8XKL - chains P and p of the 8 polymer chains in the assembly; structure by electron microscopy, 2.84 A resolution.

[Chain P]
Protein: Acpii-6
Source organism: Chroomonas placoidea
Sequence (220 residues; each row starts with the number of its first residue):
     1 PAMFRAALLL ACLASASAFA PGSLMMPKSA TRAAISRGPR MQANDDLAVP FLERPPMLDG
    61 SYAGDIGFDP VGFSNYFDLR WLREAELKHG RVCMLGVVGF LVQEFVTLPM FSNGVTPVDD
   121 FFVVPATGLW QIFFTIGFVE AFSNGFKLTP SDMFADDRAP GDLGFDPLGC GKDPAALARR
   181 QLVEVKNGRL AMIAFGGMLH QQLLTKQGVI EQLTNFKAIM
Unresolved in the structure: 1-46, 220
Ion coordination: chlorophyll a Mg (4 sites), coordinated by Ala48, Glu86, Glu140, Glu184; Chlorophyll c2 Mg near Asn187 (its only coordinating residue here)
Ligand contacts:
  - 8CT ((6'R,11cis,11'cis,13cis,15cis)-4',5'-didehydro-5',6'-dihydro-beta,beta-carotene): Phe68, Val118, Phe121, Phe122, Ile193, Phe195, Gly196, Leu199, His200
  - chlorophyll a (CLA), molecule 1: Leu47, Ala48, Val49, Pro50, Phe51, Ile66, Phe68
  - chlorophyll a (CLA), molecule 2: Leu58, Tyr62, Ala63, Gly64, Asp65, Ile66, Gly67, Phe68, Asp69, Phe73, Ser74, Leu79, Leu82, Arg83, Ala85, Glu86, His89, Arg189, Met192, Ile193
  - chlorophyll a (CLA), molecule 3: Phe73, Phe77, Trp81, Leu82, Ala85, His89
  - chlorophyll a (CLA), molecule 4: Phe77, Trp81, Leu148, Thr149, Pro150
  - chlorophyll a (CLA), molecule 5: Trp81, Glu84, Ala85, Lys88, His89, Phe133, Ile136, Gly137, Glu140, Asn144, Lys147, Leu148, Met153
  - chlorophyll a (CLA), molecule 6: Arg91, Met94, Leu95, Gly161, Asp162, Leu163, Gly164, Phe165, Asp166, Cys170, Gly171, Leu177, Arg180, Gln181, Val183, Glu184, Asn187
  - chlorophyll a (CLA), molecule 7: Val92, Leu95, Gly96, Val98, Gly99, Val102, Gln103, Val106, Thr107, Leu108, Phe111, Ser112, Asn113, Asp120, Phe121, Val123, Val124, Ile132
  - chlorophyll a (CLA), molecule 8: Arg179, Leu182, Val183, Lys186, Asn187, Leu190
  - chlorophyll a (CLA), molecule 9: Ile193, Ala194, Gly196, Gly197, His200, Gln201, Leu204, Thr205, Gln212, Phe216, Lys217, Ile219
  - chlorophyll a (CLA), molecule 10: His200, Leu203, Leu204
  - chlorophyll a (CLA), molecule 11: Phe216, Ala218, Ile219
  - Alloxanthin (II0; (1R)-3,5,5-trimethyl-4-[(3E,5E,7E,9E,11E,13E,15E)-3,7,12,16-tetramethyl-18-[(4R)-2,6,6-trimethyl-4-oxidanyl-cyclohexen-1-yl]octadeca-3,5,7,9,11,13,15-heptaen-1,17-diynyl]cyclohex-3-en-1-ol), molecule 1: Lys88, Arg91, Val92, Leu95, Met110, Phe111, Ile132, Ile136, Val139, Leu163
  - Alloxanthin (II0), molecule 2: Met94, Leu95, Val97, Val98, Phe165, Asp166, Pro167, Leu168, Gly169, Cys170, Asn187, Leu190, Ala191, Ala194, Gln201, Leu213
  - Alloxanthin (II0), molecule 3: Lys186, Arg189, Leu190, Ile193, Leu204
  - Monadoxanthin (II3; (1R)-3,5,5-trimethyl-4-[(3E,5E,7E,9E,11E,13E,15E,17E)-3,7,12,16-tetramethyl-18-[(1R,4R)-2,6,6-trimethyl-4-oxidanyl-cyclohex-2-en-1-yl]octadeca-3,5,7,9,11,13,15,17-octaen-1-ynyl]cyclohex-3-en-1-ol): Phe68, Asp69, Pro70, Val71, Phe73, His89, Val92, Cys93, Gly96, Phe100, Gln103, Pro117, Asp120, Phe121, Met192, Ile193, Phe195, Leu199
  - Chlorophyll c2 (KC2), molecule 1: Phe111, Pro125, Thr127, Gly128, Gln131, Ile132, Thr135
  - Chlorophyll c2 (KC2), molecule 2: Arg179, Val183, Asn187, Leu190

[Chain p]
Protein: Acpii-5
Source organism: Chroomonas placoidea
Sequence (218 residues; numbered 1 to 218; the number before each row is that of its first residue):
     1 ACASAAAFAP GAMPSIGKAP RAVSKTAPRM AVFPGQFSDS VPFLKQPTNL DGSYVGDVGF
    61 DPLGFSDVFD IRVLREAELK HGRIAMLATL GMVVQEAYTF PFFDKVLPIP AHDVIVKSGG
   121 MSQILLWTSF AEIFGGIALF QTIQGKRAPG DYSFDPLNLS ANDLEKRERY ALAEIKHSRL
   181 AMLAFSGMVH QYFITNQGVI EQINNFRPIN GFPDATFS
Unresolved in the structure: 1-31
Ion coordination: chlorophyll a Mg (4 sites), coordinated by Ser40, Glu78, Glu132, Glu174
Ligand contacts:
  - chlorophyll a (CLA), molecule 1: Asp39, Ser40, Val41, Pro42, Phe43, Val58, Phe60
  - chlorophyll a (CLA), molecule 2: Leu50, Tyr54, Val55, Gly56, Asp57, Val58, Gly59, Phe60, Asp61, Phe65, Ser66, Ile71, Leu74, Arg75, Ala77, Glu78, His81, Arg179, Met182, Leu183
  - chlorophyll a (CLA), molecule 3: Phe65, Phe69, Leu74, His81
  - chlorophyll a (CLA), molecule 4: Val73, Glu76, Ala77, Lys80, His81, Ile84, Leu125, Thr128, Ser129, Glu132, Ile133, Gly136, Leu139
  - chlorophyll a (CLA), molecule 5: Arg83, Met86, Leu87, Leu90, Gly150, Asp151, Tyr152, Ser153, Phe154, Asp155, Leu159, Ser160, Arg167, Tyr170, Ala171, Ala173, Glu174
  - chlorophyll a (CLA), molecule 6: Ile84, Leu87, Ala88, Leu90, Gly91, Val94, Gln95, Tyr98, Thr99, Phe100, Phe103, Asp104, Val106, Ala111, Ile115, Ile124
  - chlorophyll a (CLA), molecule 7: Phe100, Phe102, Phe103, Ser118, Gly119, Gly120, Gln123, Ile124, Trp127
  - chlorophyll a (CLA), molecule 8: His112, Asp113, Val116, Met121, Ser122, Ile124, Leu125, Thr128, Phe185
  - chlorophyll a (CLA), molecule 9: Ser122, Leu125, Leu126, Ser129
  - chlorophyll a (CLA), molecule 10: Phe130, Phe134, Tyr152, Ser153, Phe154
  - chlorophyll a (CLA), molecule 11: Arg169, Leu172, Ala173, Lys176, His177, Leu180
  - chlorophyll a (CLA), molecule 12: Leu183, Ala184, Ser186, Gly187, His190, Gln191, Ile194, Thr195, Gln202, Phe206, Arg207, Pro208, Ile209
  - chlorophyll a (CLA), molecule 13: His190, Phe193, Ile194
  - chlorophyll a (CLA), molecule 14: Phe206, Pro208, Ile209, Phe212
  - Allobetaxanthin (IHT; (1R)-3,5,5-trimethyl-4-[(3E,5E,7E,9E,11E,13E,15E,17E)-3,7,12,16-tetramethyl-18-(2,6,6-trimethylcyclohexen-1-yl)octadeca-3,5,7,9,11,13,15,17-octaen-1-ynyl]cyclohex-3-en-1-ol): Phe60, Ile109, His112, Leu183, Phe185, Ser186, Val189, His190, Phe193
  - Alloxanthin (II0; (1R)-3,5,5-trimethyl-4-[(3E,5E,7E,9E,11E,13E,15E)-3,7,12,16-tetramethyl-18-[(4R)-2,6,6-trimethyl-4-oxidanyl-cyclohexen-1-yl]octadeca-3,5,7,9,11,13,15-heptaen-1,17-diynyl]cyclohex-3-en-1-ol), molecule 1: Phe60, Asp61, Pro62, Leu63, Gly64, Phe65, His81, Ile84, Ala85, Ala88, Met92, Gln95, Pro108, Ile109, Ala111, His112, Met121, Met182, Phe185, Ser186
  - Alloxanthin (II0), molecule 2: Lys80, Arg83, Ile84, Leu87, Phe102, Phe103, Ile124, Thr128, Ala131, Glu132, Tyr152
  - Alloxanthin (II0), molecule 3: Met86, Leu87, Thr89, Leu90, Phe154, Asp155, Pro156, Leu157, Asn158, Leu159, His177, Leu180, Ala181, Ala184, Met188, Gln191, Val199, Gln202, Ile203
  - Alloxanthin (II0), molecule 4: Gly119, Gln123, Leu126, Trp127
  - Alloxanthin (II0), molecule 5: Lys176, Arg179, Leu180, Leu183, Ile194, Ile209, Asn210
  - Alloxanthin (II0), molecule 6: Pro208, Phe212, Pro213
  - Chlorophyll c2 (KC2): Tyr170, His177, Leu180

[How chain P and chain p interact]
Residue-residue contacts (13):
  Phe51(P) with Phe134(p); Ala138(p), hydrophobic; Arg147(p); Asp151(p); Tyr152(p)
  Leu52(P) with Ile137(p); Ala138(p), hydrophobic; Gln141(p)
  Glu53(P) with Gln141(p), hydrogen bond (backbone-side chain); Lys146(p), salt bridge
  Pro70(P) with Phe134(p), hydrophobic; Ile137(p)
  Val71(P) with Ile137(p)
Also at the interface, not in a pair above, chain P (6 interface residues in all): Pro50
Also at the interface, not in a pair above, chain p (9 interface residues in all): Ser153

[Summary]
6 residues of chain P and 9 residues of chain p are in contact, with 1 hydrogen bond and 1 salt bridge. Polar
pairs include Glu53(P)-Lys146(p) and Glu53(P)-Gln141(p). 2 chlorophyll a molecules and one Alloxanthin
molecule are bound between chain P and chain p.
Chain P is Acpii-6 and chain p is Acpii-5, both from Chroomonas placoidea; the structure, Structure of
ACPII-CCPII from cryptophyte algae, was determined by electron microscopy.
